Entry 7BSI (electron microscopy, 4.10 A resolution (low resolution: residue-level contacts below are approximate; hydrogen-bond / salt-bridge calls are withheld)); this record covers chains g and F of the 47 polymer chains in the assembly.

Chain g:
Molecule: Triplex capsid protein 2
Organism: Epstein-Barr virus (strain B95-8)
UniProtKB: P25214 (TRX2_EBVB9); numbering as in UniProt (aligned over 1-301)
Sequence (301 residues; row label = number of the first residue in the row):
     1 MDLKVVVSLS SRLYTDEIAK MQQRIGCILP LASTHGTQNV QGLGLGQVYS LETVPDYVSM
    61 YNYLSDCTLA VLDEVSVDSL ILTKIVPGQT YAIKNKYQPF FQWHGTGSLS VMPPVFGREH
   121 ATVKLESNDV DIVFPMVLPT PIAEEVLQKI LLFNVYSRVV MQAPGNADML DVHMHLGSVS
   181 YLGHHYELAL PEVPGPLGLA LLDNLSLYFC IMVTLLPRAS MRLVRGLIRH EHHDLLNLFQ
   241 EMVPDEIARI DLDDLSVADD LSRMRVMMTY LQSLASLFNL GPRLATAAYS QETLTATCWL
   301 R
Disordered / not traced: 228-236

Chain F:
Molecule: Major capsid protein
Organism: Epstein-Barr virus (strain B95-8)
UniProtKB: P03226 (MCP_EBVB9); residue numbers follow UniProt; this construct covers 1-1381
Sequence (1381 residues; row label = number of the first residue in the row):
     1 MASNEGVENR PFPYLTVDAD LLSNLRQSAA EGLFHSFDLL VGKDAREAGI KFEVLLGVYT
    61 NAIQYVRFLE TALAVSCVNT EFKDLSRMTD GKIQFRISVP TIAHGDGRRP SKQRTFIVVK
   121 NCHKHHISTE MELSMLDLEI LHSIPETPVE YAEYVGAVKT VASALQFGVD ALERGLINTV
   181 LSVKLRHAPP MFILQTLADP TFTERGFSKT VKSDLIAMFK RHLLEHSFFL DRAENMGSGF
   241 SQYVRSRLSE MVAAVSGESV LKGVSTYTTA KGGEPVGGVF IVTDNVLRQL LTFLGEEADN
   301 QIMGPSSYAS FVVRGENLVT AVSYGRVMRT FEHFMARIVD SPEKAGSTKS DLPAVAAGVE
   361 DQPRVPISAA VIKLGNHAVA VESLQKMYND TQSPYPLNRR MQYSYYFPVG LFMPNPKYTT
   421 SAAIKMLDNP TQQLPVEAWI VNKNNLLLAF NLQNALKVLC HPRLHTPAHT LNSLNAAPAP
   481 RDRRETYSLQ HRRPNHMNVL VIVDEFYDNK YAAPVTDIAL KCGLPTEDFL HPSNYDLLRL
   541 ELHPLYDIYI GRDAGERARH RAVHRLMVGN LPTPLAPAAF QEARGQQFET ATSLAHVVDQ
   601 AVIETVQDTA YDTAYPAFFY VVEAMIHGFE EKFVMNVPLV SLCINTYWER SGRLAFVNSF
   661 SMIKFICRHL GNNAISKEAY SMYRKIYGEL IALEQALMRL AGSDVVGDES VGQYVCALLD
   721 PNLLPPVAYT DIFTHLLTVS DRAPQIIIGN EVYADTLAAP QFIERVGNMD EMAAQFVALY
   781 GYRVNGDHDH DFRLHLGPYV DEGHADVLEK IFYYVFLPTC TNAHMCGLGV DFQHVAQTLA
   841 YNGPAFSHHF TRDEDILDNL ENGTLRDLLE ISDLRPTVGM IRDLSASFMT CPTFTRAVRV
   901 SVDNDVTQQL APNPADKRTE QTVLVNGLVA FAFSERTRAV TQCLFHAIPF HMFYGDPRVA
   961 ATMHQDVATF VMRNPQQRAV EAFNRPEQLF AEYREWHRSP MGKYAAECLP SLVSISGMTA
  1021 MHIKMSPMAY IAQAKLKIHP GVAMTVVRTD EILSENILFS SRASTSMFIG TPNVSRREAR
  1081 VDAVTFEVHH EMASIDTGLS YSSTMTPARV AAITTDMGIH TQDFFSVFPA EAFGNQQVND
  1141 YIKAKVGAQR NGTLLRDPRT YLAGMTNVNG APGLCHGQQA TCEIIVTPVT ADVAYFQKSN
  1201 SPRGRAACVV SCENYNQEVA EGLIYDHSRP DAAYEYRSTV NPWASQLGSL GDIMYNSSYR
  1261 QTAVPGLYSP CRAFFNKEEL LRNNRGLYNM VNEYSQRLGG HPATSNTEVQ FVVIAGTDVF
  1321 LEQPCSFLQE AFPALSASSR ALIDEFMSVK QTHAPIHYGH YIIEEVAPVR RILKFGNKVV
  1381 F
Disordered / not traced: 1-3, 1150-1173, 1305-1316

Interface between chain g and chain F:
Pairs across the interface (34):
  Met1(g) with Arg1076(F); Arg1077(F)
  Asp2(g) with Ser1075(F); Arg1076(F); Arg1077(F); Glu1087(F)
  Leu3(g) with Arg1077(F)
  Lys4(g) with Arg1077(F)
  Val6(g) with His126(F); His1089(F)
  Ser8(g) with His126(F)
  Ser10(g) with His123(F)
  Arg12(g) with Asp90(F); Asn121(F)
  His35(g) with Glu130(F)
  Gly36(g) with Glu130(F); Glu1087(F)
  Thr37(g) with His126(F); Ser128(F); His1089(F)
  Glu52(g) with Arg1260(F); Gln1261(F); Arg1272(F)
  Thr53(g) with Gln1261(F); Ala1263(F)
  Val54(g) with Gln1261(F)
  Val77(g) with Thr89(F); Asp90(F)
  Asp78(g) with Lys124(F)
  Ser79(g) with His126(F)
  Lys84(g) with Arg1077(F)
  Ser127(g) with Arg1297(F)
  Asp129(g) with Arg1282(F); Arg1297(F)
Other interface residues (no listed pair), chain g (23 interface residues in all): Val5, Ser11, Asn128
Other interface residues (no listed pair), chain F (25 interface residues in all): Cys122, Ile127, Ser1257, Val1264, Pro1265, Gln1296

Summary:
Chain g and chain F form an interface of 23 and 25 residues respectively.
Here chain g is Triplex capsid protein 2 and chain F is Major capsid protein, both from Epstein-Barr virus
(strain B95-8). Entry 7BSI (Epstein-Barr virus, one asymmetric unit structure of the icosahedral tegumented
capsid) was determined by electron microscopy, deposited together with 7BQT, 7BQX, 7BR7 and 7BR8.
